Entry 3B6F (X-ray diffraction, 3.45 A resolution); this record covers chains J and C of the 10 polymer chains in the assembly.

== Chain J ==
Molecule: 147-nt DNA strand
Organism: Homo sapiens
Sequence (147 nucleotides; row label = number of the first residue in the row; numbers below 1 keep their minus sign (DA-73 is residue -73)):
   -73 ATCAATATCCACCTGCAGATACTACCAAAAGTGTATTTGGAAACTGCTCC
   -23 ATCAAAAGGCATGTTCAGCTGGATTCCAGCTGAACATGCCTTTTGATGGA
    27 GCAGTTTCCAAATACACTTTTGGTAGTATCTGCAGGTGGATATTGAT

== Chain C ==
Molecule: Histone H2A
Organism: Xenopus laevis
UniProtKB: Q6AZJ8 (Q6AZJ8_XENLA); aligned to UniProt positions 2-129 over residues 1-128 (the alignment contains insertions or deletions, so no single offset holds)
Sequence (128 residues; row label = number of the first residue in the row):
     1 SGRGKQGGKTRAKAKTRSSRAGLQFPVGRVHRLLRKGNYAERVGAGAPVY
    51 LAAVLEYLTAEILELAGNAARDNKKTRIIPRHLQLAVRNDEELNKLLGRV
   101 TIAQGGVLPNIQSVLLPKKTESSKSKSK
Disordered / not traced: 1-14, 121-128

== Interface between chain J and chain C ==
Pairs across the interface (15):
  DA38(J) - Arg42(C)  phosphate contact
  DA38(J) - Val43(C)  sugar contact
  DA38(J) - Gly44(C)  phosphate contact
  DA38(J) - Ala45(C)  phosphate contact
  DT39(J) - Arg35(C)  salt bridge to the phosphate
  DT39(J) - Glu41(C)  phosphate contact
  DT39(J) - Arg42(C)  phosphate contact
  DT39(J) - Val43(C)  hydrogen bond to the phosphate
  DG48(J) - Arg29(C)  hydrogen bond to the phosphate
  DG49(J) - Arg29(C)  salt bridge to the phosphate
  DG58(J) - Arg77(C)  hydrogen bond to the phosphate
  DC59(J) - Lys75(C)  sugar contact
  DC59(J) - Thr76(C)  phosphate contact
  DC59(J) - Arg77(C)  hydrogen bond to the phosphate
  DA60(J) - Lys75(C)  salt bridge to the phosphate

== Overview ==
Chain J and chain C form an interface of 7 and 10 residues respectively, with 4 hydrogen bonds and 3 salt
bridges. Polar contacts include DT39(J)-Val43(C), DG48(J)-Arg29(C) and DG58(J)-Arg77(C).
Here chain J is a 147-nt DNA strand (Homo sapiens) and chain C is Histone H2A (Xenopus laevis). Entry 3B6F
(Nucleosome core particle treated with cisplatin) was determined by X-ray diffraction together with 3B6G from
the same study.
